Entry 5W94 (X-ray diffraction, 3.19 A resolution); this record covers chains A and E of the 3 polymer chains in the assembly.

== Chain A ==
Molecule: MAU2 chromatid cohesion factor homolog
Organism: Saccharomyces cerevisiae
UniProt: P40090 (SCC4_YEAST); residue numbers follow UniProt; this construct covers 1-624
Chain sequence (624 residues; each row starts with the number of its first residue):
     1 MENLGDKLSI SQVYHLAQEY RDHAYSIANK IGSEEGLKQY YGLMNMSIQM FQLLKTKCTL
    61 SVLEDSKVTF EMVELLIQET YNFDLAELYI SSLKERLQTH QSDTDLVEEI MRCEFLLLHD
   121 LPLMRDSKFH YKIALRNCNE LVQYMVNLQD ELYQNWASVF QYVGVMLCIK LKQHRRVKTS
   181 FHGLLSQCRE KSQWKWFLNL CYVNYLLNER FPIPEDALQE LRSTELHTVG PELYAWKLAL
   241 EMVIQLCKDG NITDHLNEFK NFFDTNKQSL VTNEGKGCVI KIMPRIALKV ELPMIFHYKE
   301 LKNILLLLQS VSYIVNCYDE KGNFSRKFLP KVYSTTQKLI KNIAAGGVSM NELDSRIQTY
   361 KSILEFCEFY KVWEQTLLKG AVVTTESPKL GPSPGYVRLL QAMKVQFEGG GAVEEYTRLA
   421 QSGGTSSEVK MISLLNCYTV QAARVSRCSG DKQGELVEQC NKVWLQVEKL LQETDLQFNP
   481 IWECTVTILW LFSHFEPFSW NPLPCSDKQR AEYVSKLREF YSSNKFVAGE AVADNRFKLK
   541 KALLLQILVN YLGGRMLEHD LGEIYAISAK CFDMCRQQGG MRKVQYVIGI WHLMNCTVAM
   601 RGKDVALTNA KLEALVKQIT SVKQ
Unresolved in the structure: 1, 529-532, 623-624
Reported in the primary citation:
  - contacts within the chain: Phe324-Phe328

== Chain E ==
Molecule: Ctf19n
Chain sequence (6 residues; row label = number of the first residue in the row):
     1 MDFTSD
Unresolved in the structure: 1-2
Modified positions: Thr4 (phosphothreonine; TPO); Ser5 (phosphoserine; SEP)
Reported in the primary citation:
  - post-translational modification sites: Thr4, Ser5
  - mutagenesis - T4A/S5A: decreased localization to Scc2-GFP

== How chain A and chain E interact ==
Pairs across the interface (8; chain A residue first):
  Leu256(A) with Phe3(E), hydrophobic
  Lys267(A) with Ser5(E)
  Tyr298(A) with Ser5(E)
  Lys299(A) with Asp6(E)
  Lys302(A) with Ser5(E)
  Gln309(A) with Phe3(E)
  Phe328(A) with Thr4(E)
  Lys331(A) with Thr4(E)
Interface features reported in the paper:
  - specific contacts: Lys267(A)-Ser5(E), Tyr298(A)-Ser5(E), Lys331(A)-Thr4(E)
  - interface residues, chain A: Lys267(A), Lys299(A)
  - interface residues, chain E: Ser5(E)

== Overview ==
Chain A and chain E form an interface of 8 and 4 residues respectively. The authors report contacts between
Lys267(A) and Ser5(E), Tyr298(A) and Ser5(E) and Lys331(A) and Thr4(E). The paper reports that T4A/S5A of
chain E reduce localization to Scc2-GFP; interface residues Lys267(A), Lys299(A) and Ser5(E).
Here chain A is MAU2 chromatid cohesion factor homolog (Saccharomyces cerevisiae) and chain E is Ctf19n. Entry
5W94 (Crystal structure of Scc4 in complex with Scc2n and Ctf19n) was determined by X-ray diffraction.
